PDB entry 5HVT | X-ray diffraction, 1.75 A resolution | chains A and B of the 3 polymer chains in the assembly

== Chain A (and B) ==
Protein: Macrophage migration inhibitory factor
Organism: Homo sapiens
Notes: EC 5.3.2.1, 5.3.3.12; chain B of this document is another copy of the same molecule, construct and numbering; everything in this record applies to it too
Reference sequence: P14174 (MIF_HUMAN); residues 1-114 here correspond to UniProt positions 2-115 (UniProt number = residue number + 1)
Chain sequence (114 residues; numbered 1 to 114; the number before each row is that of its first residue):
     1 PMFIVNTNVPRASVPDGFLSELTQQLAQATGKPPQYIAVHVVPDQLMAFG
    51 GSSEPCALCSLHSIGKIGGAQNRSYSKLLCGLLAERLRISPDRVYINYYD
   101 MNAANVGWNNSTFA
Ligand contacts: NVS (7-hydroxy-3-(4-methoxyphenyl)-3,4-dihydro-2H-1,3-benzoxazin-2-one): Pro1, Met2, Lys32, Tyr36, His62, Ser63, Ile64, Met101, Val106, Phe113
Curated features (UniProtKB/Swiss-Prot):
  - active site: Pro1 (Proton acceptor)
  - binding site (substrate): Lys32, Ile64, Asn97
  - modified residue: Lys77 (N6-acetyllysine)
From the paper describing this entry:
  - binding site for NVS: Lys32, Tyr36, Ile64, Tyr95, Asn97, Phe113
  - contacts within the chain: Lys32-Ile64
  - catalytic residues: Pro1 (citing earlier work)

== Interface between chain A and chain B ==
Residue-residue contacts - 55 pairs, chain A then chain B:
  Met2(A) - Leu58(B)  hydrophobic
  Met2(A) - Tyr95(B)  hydrophobic
  Met2(A) - Asn97(B)
  Ile4(A) - Leu58(B)  hydrophobic
  Leu19(A) - Leu46(B)
  Leu19(A) - Met47(B)
  Leu19(A) - Ala48(B)
  Pro34(A) - Gly50(B)
  Gln35(A) - Gly50(B)
  Tyr36(A) - Tyr95(B)  hydrogen bond (backbone-side chain)
  Ile37(A) - Phe49(B)
  Ile37(A) - Gly50(B)  hydrogen bond (backbone-backbone)
  Ala38(A) - Ala48(B)
  Ala38(A) - Leu58(B)  hydrophobic
  Val39(A) - Met47(B)
  Val39(A) - Ala48(B)  hydrogen bond (backbone-backbone)
  His40(A) - Asn6(B)
  His40(A) - Gln45(B)  hydrogen bond
  His40(A) - Leu46(B)
  His40(A) - Met47(B)
  His40(A) - Leu58(B)
  Val41(A) - Leu46(B)  hydrogen bond (backbone-backbone)
  Val42(A) - Gln45(B)
  His62(A) - Asn97(B)
  His62(A) - Tyr99(B)  hydrogen bond
  Met101(A) - Asn97(B)
  Ala104(A) - Asn72(B)  hydrogen bond (backbone-side chain)
  Asn105(A) - Ile67(B)
  Asn105(A) - Asn72(B)  hydrogen bond
  Asn105(A) - Ile96(B)
  Asn105(A) - Asn97(B)
  Asn105(A) - Tyr98(B)  hydrogen bond (backbone-backbone)
  Val106(A) - Ile96(B)
  Gly107(A) - Ser76(B)
  Gly107(A) - Val94(B)
  Gly107(A) - Tyr95(B)
  Gly107(A) - Ile96(B)  hydrogen bond (backbone-backbone)
  Gly107(A) - Tyr98(B)
  Trp108(A) - Phe49(B)
  Trp108(A) - Asp92(B)  hydrogen bond (side chain-backbone)
  Trp108(A) - Val94(B)
  Trp108(A) - Tyr95(B)
  Asn109(A) - Pro91(B)  hydrogen bond (backbone-backbone)
  Asn109(A) - Asp92(B)
  Asn110(A) - Arg73(B)
  Asn110(A) - Ser76(B)
  Asn110(A) - Lys77(B)  hydrogen bond (backbone-backbone)
  Asn110(A) - Cys80(B)  hydrogen bond (backbone-side chain)
  Asn110(A) - Pro91(B)
  Ser111(A) - Arg73(B)
  Ser111(A) - Ser76(B)  hydrogen bond (backbone-side chain)
  Thr112(A) - Asn72(B)
  Thr112(A) - Arg73(B)
  Thr112(A) - Ser76(B)
  Phe113(A) - Tyr95(B)  hydrophobic
Interface residues without a listed pair, chain A (30 interface residues in all): Pro1, Arg11, Val14, Ser20, Thr23, Ala114
Interface residues without a listed pair, chain B (25 interface residues in all): Gly51, Gly81, Arg93

== Summary ==
30 residues of chain A face 25 of chain B across their interface; the contacts include 15 hydrogen bonds.
Among the polar pairs are Tyr36(A)-Tyr95(B), His40(A)-Gln45(B) and His62(A)-Tyr99(B). Chain A binds compound
NVS. From the paper: the catalytic residue Pro1(A); a binding site for NVS at Lys32(A), Tyr36(A) and Ile64(A)
among others.
Both chains are Macrophage migration inhibitory factor (Homo sapiens). Entry 5HVT (Crystal Structure of
Macrophage Migration Inhibitory Factor (MIF) with a Potent Inhibitor (NVS-2)) was determined by X-ray
diffraction (same publication as 5HVS).
